7DPT - chains A and D of the 4 polymer chains in the assembly; structure by electron microscopy, 2.48 A resolution.

[Chain A (and D)]
Molecule: CTP synthase
Organism: Drosophila melanogaster
Notes: EC 6.3.4.2; chain D of this document is another copy of the same molecule, construct and numbering; everything in this record applies to it too
Reference sequence: Q9VUL1 (PYRG_DROME); numbering as in UniProt (aligned over 1-627)
Amino-acid sequence (627 residues; each row starts with the number of its first residue):
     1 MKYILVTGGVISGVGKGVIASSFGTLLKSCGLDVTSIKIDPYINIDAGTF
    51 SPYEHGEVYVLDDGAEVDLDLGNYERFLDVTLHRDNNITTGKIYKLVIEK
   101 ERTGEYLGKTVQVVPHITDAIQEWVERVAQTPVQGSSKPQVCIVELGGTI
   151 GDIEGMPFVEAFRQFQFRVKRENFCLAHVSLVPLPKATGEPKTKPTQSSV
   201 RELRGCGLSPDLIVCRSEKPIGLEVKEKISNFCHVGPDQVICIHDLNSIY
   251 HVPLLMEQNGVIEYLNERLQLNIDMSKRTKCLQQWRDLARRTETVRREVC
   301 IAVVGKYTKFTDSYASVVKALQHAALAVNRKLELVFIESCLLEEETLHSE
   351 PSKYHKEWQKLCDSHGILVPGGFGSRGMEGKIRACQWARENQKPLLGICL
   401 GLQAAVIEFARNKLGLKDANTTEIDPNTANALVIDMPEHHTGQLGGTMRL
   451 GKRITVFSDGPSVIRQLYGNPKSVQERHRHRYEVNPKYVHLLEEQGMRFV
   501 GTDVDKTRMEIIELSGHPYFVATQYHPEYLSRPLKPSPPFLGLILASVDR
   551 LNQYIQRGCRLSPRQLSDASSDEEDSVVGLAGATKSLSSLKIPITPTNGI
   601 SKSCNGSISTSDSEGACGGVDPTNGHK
Unresolved in the structure: 557-627
Swiss-Prot annotation at these positions:
  - active site (For GATase activity): Cys399, His526, Glu528
  - modified residue: Ser567 (Phosphoserine), Ser570 (Phosphoserine), Ser571 (Phosphoserine), Ser588 (Phosphoserine), Thr595 (Phosphothreonine)
Covalently attached groups: 6-diazenyl-5-oxo-L-norleucine (DON) linked to Cys399
Small-molecule neighbours:
  - 5ZL ([[(2R,3S,4R,5R)-3,4-bis(oxidanyl)-5-(2-oxidanyl-4-phosphonooxy-pyrimidin-1-yl)oxolan-2-yl]methoxy-oxidanyl-phosphoryl] phosphono hydrogen phosphate), molecule 1: Ser12, Gly13, Lys16, Lys38, Asp40, Pro41, Tyr42, His55, Asp68, Asp70, Glu145, Gly147, Gly148, Asp152, Glu154
  - 5ZL, molecule 2: Pro191, Lys192, Thr193, Lys194, Gln197, Lys228
  - ADP (adenosine-5'-diphosphate): Ser12, Gly13, Val14, Gly15, Lys16, Gly17, Val18, Leu69, Asp70, Glu145, Arg216, Ile243, His244, Asp245, Leu246, Ile249, Val252, Asp312
  - 6-diazenyl-5-oxo-L-norleucine (DON): Gly371, Gly372, Phe373, Ile398, Leu400, Gln403, Glu423, Arg479, His480, Arg481, Tyr482, Gln524, His526
  - GTP (guanosine-5'-triphosphate): Gly48, Thr49, Phe50, Ser51, Pro52, Lys306, Tyr307, Phe373, Gly374, Arg376, Leu444, Met448, Arg479, Arg481
From the paper describing this entry:
  - contacts within the chain: Phe50-His55 (pi stacking), Tyr42-Phe50 (pi stacking), His355-Trp358
  - binding site for 6-diazenyl-5-oxo-L-norleucine: Phe373, Cys399
  - catalytic residues: Lys16, Lys38, Asp70, Glu145, Cys399
  - conformationally variable residues (loop rearrangement, side-chain flip): Phe373, His440 to Met448
  - binding site for GTP: Phe50, Leu107, Lys306, Tyr307, Phe373, Arg376, Leu444, Arg479, Arg481
  - specificity-determining residues: Arg481 (proposed by the authors, not directly observed)
  - mutagenesis - F50A, L444A: abolished catalytic activity on GTP
  - binding site for 5ZL: Ser12, Lys16, Lys38, Asp40, His55, Asp70, Gln112, Glu145, Thr149, Asp152, Glu154, Lys192, Thr193, Lys194
  - mutagenesis - K16A, K38A: decreased catalytic activity
  - binding site for ADP: Gly13, Val14, Gly15, Lys16, Arg216, His244, Leu246, Asp312

[Interface between chain A and chain D]
Residue-residue contacts - 11 pairs, chain A then chain D:
  Gln112(A) - Phe232(D)
  Val114(A) - Phe232(D)
  Arg163(A) - Arg204(D)
  Arg163(A) - His234(D)
  Gln164(A) - His234(D)
  Arg204(A) - Arg163(D)
  Gly205(A) - Gly205(D)
  Phe232(A) - Gln112(D)
  Phe232(A) - Val114(D)
  His234(A) - Arg163(D)
  His234(A) - Gln164(D)
Also at the interface, not in a pair above, chain A (11 interface residues in all): Pro115, Glu160, Gly207
Also at the interface, not in a pair above, chain D (11 interface residues in all): Pro115, Glu160, Gly207

[Overview]
The chain A/chain D interface involves 11 residues from each chain. Ligands of chain A: GTP, ADP and compound
5ZL. 6-diazenyl-5-oxo-L-norleucine is covalently linked to Cys399(A). From the paper: catalytic residues
Lys16(A), Lys38(A) and Asp70(A) among others; F50A and L444A of chain A abolish catalytic activity on GTP; 4
substitutions were tested in all.
Chain A and chain D are both CTP synthase (Drosophila melanogaster); the structure, Structural basis for
ligand binding modes of CTP synthase, was determined by electron microscopy, deposited together with 7WIZ,
7WJ4 and 7DPW.
